PDB entry 6ZCD | X-ray diffraction, 1.80 A resolution | chains V and W of the 3 polymer chains in the assembly

# Chain V (and W)
Protein: Vascular endothelial growth factor A
Organism: Homo sapiens
Notes: chain W of this document is another copy of the same molecule, construct and numbering; everything in this record applies to it too
UniProt: P15692 (VEGFA_HUMAN); residues 13-107 here correspond to UniProt positions 39-133 (UniProt number = residue number + 26)
Amino-acid sequence (95 residues; row label = number of the first residue in the row):
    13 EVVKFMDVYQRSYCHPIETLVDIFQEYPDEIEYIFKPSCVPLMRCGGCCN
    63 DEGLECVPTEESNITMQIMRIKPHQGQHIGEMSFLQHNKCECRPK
Cystine bridges: Cys26-Cys68, Cys57-Cys102, Cys61-Cys104

# How chain V and chain W interact
Contacting residue pairs - 60 pairs, chain V then chain W:
  Val14(V) with Thr77(W); Gln79(W); Glu93(W)
  Val15(V) with Ile76(W), hydrophobic; Thr77(W), hydrogen bond (backbone-backbone); Met78(W); Gln79(W), hydrogen bond (backbone-backbone)
  Lys16(V) with Gln79(W)
  Phe17(V) with Lys48(W); Pro49(W); Gln79(W), hydrogen bond (backbone-side chain); Met81(W), hydrophobic
  Val20(V) with Pro49(W), hydrophobic; Met78(W), hydrophobic; Ile80(W), hydrophobic
  Arg23(V) with Glu30(W), salt bridge; Leu32(W); Pro53(W)
  Ser24(V) with Pro49(W); Cys51(W), hydrogen bond (backbone-side chain)
  His27(V) with Leu32(W)
  Ile29(V) with Glu30(W)
  Glu30(V) with Arg23(W), salt bridge; Ile29(W)
  Leu32(V) with Ser24(W); Ile29(W), hydrophobic; Gly58(W); Gly59(W)
  Lys48(V) with Phe17(W); Asn62(W), hydrogen bond (side chain-backbone)
  Pro49(V) with Phe17(W); Tyr21(W), hydrophobic; Ser24(W)
  Ser50(V) with Cys60(W)
  Cys51(V) with Ser24(W), hydrogen bond (backbone-side chain); Gly59(W); Cys60(W), disulfide
  Val52(V) with Val20(W), hydrophobic
  Pro53(V) with Val20(W)
  Gly58(V) with Leu32(W)
  Gly59(V) with Leu32(W); Cys51(W)
  Cys60(V) with Ser50(W); Cys51(W), disulfide
  Asn62(V) with Lys48(W), hydrogen bond (backbone-side chain); Pro49(W); Ser50(W), hydrogen bond (side chain-backbone)
  Ile76(V) with Val15(W), hydrophobic
  Thr77(V) with Val14(W); Val15(W), hydrogen bond (backbone-backbone)
  Met78(V) with Val15(W); Val20(W), hydrophobic
  Gln79(V) with Val14(W); Val15(W), hydrogen bond (backbone-backbone); Lys16(W); Phe17(W), hydrogen bond (side chain-backbone); Val20(W)
  Met81(V) with Phe17(W), hydrophobic
  Ile91(V) with Phe17(W), hydrophobic
  Glu93(V) with Val14(W)
Other interface residues (no listed pair), chain V (33 interface residues in all): Glu13, Tyr21, Cys61, Asp63, Ile80
Other interface residues (no listed pair), chain W (32 interface residues in all): Glu13, His27, Val52, Cys61, Ile91
Cross-chain cystine bridges: Cys51(V)-Cys60(W), Cys60(V)-Cys51(W)

# In short
Chain V and chain W form an interface of 33 and 32 residues respectively, with 2 disulfide bonds, 11 hydrogen
bonds and 2 salt bridges. Polar pairs include Arg23(V)-Glu30(W), Phe17(V)-Gln79(W) and Ser24(V)-Cys51(W).
Chain V and chain W are both Vascular endothelial growth factor A (Homo sapiens); the structure, VEGF-A 13:107
crystallized with 1C bicyclic peptide, was determined by X-ray diffraction together with 6ZFL, 6ZBR, 6Z3F and
6Z13 from the same study.
